PDB entry 8AZU | electron microscopy, 3.10 A resolution | chain C

# Chain C
Molecule: Microtubule-associated protein tau
From: Homo sapiens
UniProt: P10636 (TAU_HUMAN), isoform P10636-8; numbering as in UniProt (aligned over 1-441)
Sequence (441 residues; row label = number of the first residue in the row):
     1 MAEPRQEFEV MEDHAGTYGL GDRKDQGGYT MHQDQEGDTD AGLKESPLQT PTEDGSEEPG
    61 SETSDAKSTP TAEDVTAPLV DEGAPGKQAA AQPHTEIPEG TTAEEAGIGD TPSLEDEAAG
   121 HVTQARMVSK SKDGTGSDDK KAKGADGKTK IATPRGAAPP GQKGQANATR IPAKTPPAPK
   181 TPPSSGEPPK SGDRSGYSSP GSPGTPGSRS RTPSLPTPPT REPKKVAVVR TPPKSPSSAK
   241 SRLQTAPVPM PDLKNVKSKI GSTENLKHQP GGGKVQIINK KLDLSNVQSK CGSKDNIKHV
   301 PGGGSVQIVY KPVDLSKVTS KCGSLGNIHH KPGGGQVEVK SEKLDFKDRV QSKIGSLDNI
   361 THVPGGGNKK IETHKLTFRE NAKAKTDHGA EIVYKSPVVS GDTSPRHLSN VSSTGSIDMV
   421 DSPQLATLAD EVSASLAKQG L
Unresolved in the structure: 1-305, 380-441
Swiss-Prot annotation at these positions:
  - site (Not glycated): K24, K44, K67
  - modified residue: A2 (N-acetylalanine), Y18 (Phosphotyrosine), Y29 (Phosphotyrosine), S46 (Phosphoserine), S61 (Phosphoserine), T69 (Phosphothreonine), T71 (Phosphothreonine), T111 (Phosphothreonine), S214 (Phosphoserine)
  - glycosylation (N-linked (Glc) (glycation) lysine): K87, K383
  - cross-link: K44 (Glycyl lysine isopeptide (Lys-Gly) (interchain with G-Cter in ubiquitin))
  - natural variant: R5 (R5H: In FTD1; R5L: In PSNP1)

# Summary
Chain C is Microtubule-associated protein tau (Homo sapiens); the structure, Paired helical tau filaments from
high-spin supernatants of aqueous extracts from Alzheimer's disease brains | PHF ..., was determined by
electron microscopy (same publication as 8AZS and 8AZT).
